PDB entry 8OOS | electron microscopy, 3.29 A resolution | chains K and P of the 9 polymer chains in the assembly

# Chain K
Molecule: DNA strand 1
Sequence (226 nucleotides; row label = number of the first residue in the row; numbers below 1 keep their minus sign (DC-73 is residue -73)):
   -73 CTGGAGAATC CCGGTGCCGA GGCCGCTCAA TTGGTCGTAG CAAGCTCTAG CACCGCTTAA
   -13 ACGCACGTAC GCGCTGTCCC CCGCGTTTTA ACCGCCAAGG GGATTACTCC CTAGTCTCCA
    47 GGCACGTGTC AGATATATAC ATCCTGTGCA TGTATTGAAC AGCGACCTTG CCGGTGCCAG
   107 TCGGATAGTG TTCCGAGCTC CCACTCTAGA GGATCCCCGG GTACCG
Disordered / not traced: -73, 38-152

# Chain P
Name: Histone H2B
Source organism: Homo sapiens
UniProtKB: P62807 (H2B1C_HUMAN); residues -2 to 122 here correspond to UniProt positions 2-126 (UniProt number = residue number + 4)
Sequence (125 residues; each row starts with the number of its first residue; numbers below 1 keep their minus sign (Pro-2 is residue -2)):
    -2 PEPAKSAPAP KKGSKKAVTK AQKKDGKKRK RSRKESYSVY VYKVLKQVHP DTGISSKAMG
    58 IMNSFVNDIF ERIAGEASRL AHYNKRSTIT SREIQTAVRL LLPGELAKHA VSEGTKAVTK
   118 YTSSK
Disordered / not traced: -2 to 29
Swiss-Prot annotation at these positions:
  - modified residue: Pro-2 (N-acetylproline), Glu-1 (ADP-ribosyl glutamic acid), Lys2 (N6-(2-hydroxyisobutyryl)lysine), Ser3 (ADP-ribosylserine), Lys8 (N6-(beta-hydroxybutyryl)lysine), Lys9 (N6-(2-hydroxyisobutyryl)lysine), Ser11 (Phosphoserine), Lys12 (N6-acetyllysine), Lys13 (N6-(beta-hydroxybutyryl)lysine), Lys17 (N6-(2-hydroxyisobutyryl)lysine), Lys20 (N6-(2-hydroxyisobutyryl)lysine), Lys21 (N6-(2-hydroxyisobutyryl)lysine), Lys31 (N6-(2-hydroxyisobutyryl)lysine), Glu32 (PolyADP-ribosyl glutamic acid), Ser33 (Phosphoserine), Lys40 (N6-(2-hydroxyisobutyryl)lysine), Lys43 (N6-(2-hydroxyisobutyryl)lysine), Lys54 (N6,N6-dimethyllysine), Arg76 (Dimethylated arginine), Lys82 (N6,N6,N6-trimethyllysine) and 6 more in UniProt
  - glycosylation: Ser109 (O-linked (GlcNAc) serine)
  - cross-link (Glycyl lysine isopeptide (Lys-Gly)): Lys2 (interchain with G-Cter in SUMO2), Lys17 (interchain with G-Cter in SUMO2), Lys31 (interchain with G-Cter in ubiquitin), Lys117 (interchain with G-Cter in ubiquitin)

# Chain K / chain P interface
Pairs across the interface (12; chain K residue first):
  DA-54(K) - Ile51(P)  sugar contact
  DA-54(K) - Ser52(P)  phosphate contact
  DA-54(K) - Ser53(P)  hydrogen bond to the phosphate
  DG-53(K) - Tyr39(P)  hydrogen bond to the phosphate
  DG-53(K) - Gly50(P)  phosphate contact
  DG-53(K) - Ile51(P)  phosphate contact
  DT-47(K) - Arg30(P)  base contact
  DC-46(K) - Arg30(P)  sugar contact
  DT-42(K) - Lys122(P)  salt bridge to the phosphate
  DG-34(K) - Arg83(P)  phosphate contact
  DG-34(K) - Ser84(P)  phosphate contact
  DG-34(K) - Thr85(P)  hydrogen bond to the phosphate
Interface residues without a listed pair, chain K (7 interface residues in all): DA-44
Interface residues without a listed pair, chain P (13 interface residues in all): Glu32, Lys43, Lys82

# Overview
7 residues of chain K face 13 of chain P across their interface; the contacts include 3 hydrogen bonds and 1
salt bridge. Among the polar pairs are DA-54(K)-Ser53(P), DG-53(K)-Tyr39(P) and DG-34(K)-Thr85(P).
Chain K is DNA strand 1 and chain P is Histone H2B (Homo sapiens); the structure, CryoEM Structure INO80core
Hexasome complex ATPase-hexasome refinement state 2, was determined by electron microscopy, deposited together
with 8OO7, 8OO9, 8OOA, 8OOC, 8OOF, 8OOP, 8OOR and 8OOT.
